5X0Y - chains C and I of the 11 polymer chains in the assembly; structure by electron microscopy, 4.69 A resolution (low resolution: residue-level contacts below are approximate; hydrogen-bond / salt-bridge calls are withheld).

== Chain C ==
Molecule: Histone H2A
From: Xenopus laevis
Reference sequence: Q6AZJ8 (Q6AZJ8_XENLA); residues 1-129 here correspond to UniProt positions 2-130 (UniProt number = residue number + 1)
Amino-acid sequence (129 residues; row label = number of the first residue in the row):
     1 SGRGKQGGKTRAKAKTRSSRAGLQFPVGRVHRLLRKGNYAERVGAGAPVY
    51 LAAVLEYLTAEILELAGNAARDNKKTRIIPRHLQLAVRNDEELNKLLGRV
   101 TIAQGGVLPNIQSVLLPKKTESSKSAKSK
Not modelled in the structure: 1-11, 119-129

== Chain I ==
Molecule: 167-nt DNA strand
Sequence (167 nucleotides; row label = number of the first residue in the row):
     1 ATCGAGAATCCCGGTGCCGAGGCCGCTCAATTGGTCGTAGACAGCTCTAG
    51 CACCGCTTAAACGCACGTACGCGCTGTCCCCCGCGTTTTAACCGCCAAGG
   101 GGATTACTCCCTAGTCTCCAGGCACGTGTCAGATATATACATCCGATAGC
   151 TTGTCGAGAAGTACGAT
Not modelled in the structure: 1, 148-167

== Interface between chain C and chain I ==
Pairs across the interface (12):
  Arg29(C) with DC123(I)
  Arg42(C) with DT112(I); DA113(I)
  Val43(C) with DT112(I); DA113(I)
  Gly44(C) with DT112(I)
  Ala45(C) with DT112(I)
  Lys75(C) with DG132(I)
  Thr76(C) with DA131(I); DG132(I)
  Arg77(C) with DA131(I); DG132(I)
Also at the interface, not in a pair above, chain C (9 interface residues in all): Lys74
Also at the interface, not in a pair above, chain I (6 interface residues in all): DG122

== In short ==
Chain C and chain I form an interface of 9 and 6 residues respectively.
Chain C is Histone H2A (Xenopus laevis) and chain I is a 167-nt DNA strand; the structure, Complex of
Snf2-Nucleosome complex with Snf2 bound to SHL2 of the nucleosome, was determined by electron microscopy (same
publication as 5X0X).
